4QZ7 - chains H and Z of the 28 polymer chains in the assembly; structure by X-ray diffraction, 2.80 A resolution.

== Chain H ==
Molecule: Proteasome subunit beta type-2
Organism: Saccharomyces cerevisiae
Notes: EC 3.4.25.1
Reference sequence: P25043 (PSB2_YEAST); residues 1-232 here correspond to UniProt positions 30-261 (UniProt number = residue number + 29)
Chain sequence (232 residues; numbered 1 to 232; the number before each row is that of its first residue):
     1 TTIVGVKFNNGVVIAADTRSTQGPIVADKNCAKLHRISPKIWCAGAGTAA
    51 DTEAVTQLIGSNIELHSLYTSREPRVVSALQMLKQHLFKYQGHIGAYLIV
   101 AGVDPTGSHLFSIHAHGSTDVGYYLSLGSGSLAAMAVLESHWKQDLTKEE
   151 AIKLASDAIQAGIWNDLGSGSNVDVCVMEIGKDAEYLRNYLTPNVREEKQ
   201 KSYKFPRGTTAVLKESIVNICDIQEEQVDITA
Disordered / not traced: 223-232
Glycans and other covalent adducts: compound 04C linked to T1
Residues lining bound ligands:
  - 04C (1,2,4-trideoxy-4-methyl-2-{[N-(morpholin-4-ylacetyl)-L-alanyl-O-methyl-L-tyrosyl]amino}-1-phenyl-D-xylitol), molecule 1: R19, S20, T21, Q22, C31, K33, G45, A46, G47, T48, A49, T52, S129, G168
  - 04C, molecule 2: H114, H116, S118
Curated features (UniProtKB/Swiss-Prot):
  - active site: T1 (Nucleophile)

== Chain Z ==
Molecule: Proteasome subunit beta type-6
Organism: Saccharomyces cerevisiae
Notes: EC 3.4.25.1
Reference sequence: P23724 (PSB6_YEAST); residues 1-222 here correspond to UniProt positions 20-241 (UniProt number = residue number + 19)
Chain sequence (222 residues; numbered 1 to 222; the number before each row is that of its first residue):
     1 QFNPYGDNGGTILGIAGEDFAVLAGDTRNITDYSINSRYEPKVFDCGDNI
    51 VMSANGFAADGDALVKRFKNSVKWYHFDHNDKKLSINSAARNIQHLLYGK
   101 RFFPYYVHTIIAGLDEDGKGAVYSFDPVGSYEREQCRAGGAAASLIMPFL
   151 DNQVNFKNQYEPGTNGKVKKPLKYLSVEEVIKLVRDSFTSATERHIQVGD
   201 GLEILIVTKDGVRKEFYELKRD
Ion coordination: Mg2+: T192, V198
Residues lining bound ligands: 04C (1,2,4-trideoxy-4-methyl-2-{[N-(morpholin-4-ylacetyl)-L-alanyl-O-methyl-L-tyrosyl]amino}-1-phenyl-D-xylitol): D126, P127, V128, S130

== Interface between chain H and chain Z ==
Contacting residue pairs (58; chain H residue first):
  R19(H) - I196(Z)
  R19(H) - D222(Z)  salt bridge
  P24(H) - H195(Z)
  P24(H) - I196(Z)  hydrogen bond (backbone-backbone)
  I25(H) - L145(Z)  hydrophobic
  I25(H) - R194(Z)
  I25(H) - H195(Z)
  V26(H) - E193(Z)
  V26(H) - R194(Z)  hydrogen bond (backbone-side chain)
  V26(H) - I196(Z)  hydrophobic
  A27(H) - R194(Z)  hydrogen bond (backbone-side chain)
  K29(H) - E193(Z)  salt bridge
  K29(H) - R194(Z)
  I163(H) - D222(Z)
  W164(H) - I35(Z)
  W164(H) - R38(Z)  hydrogen bond (backbone-side chain)
  W164(H) - R221(Z)
  W164(H) - D222(Z)
  N165(H) - Y33(Z)
  N165(H) - R38(Z)
  D166(H) - Y33(Z)
  D166(H) - D222(Z)
  L167(H) - I30(Z)  hydrophobic
  L167(H) - D32(Z)
  L167(H) - Y33(Z)  hydrogen bond (backbone-backbone)
  L167(H) - I35(Z)  hydrophobic
  L167(H) - I196(Z)
  G168(H) - Y33(Z)
  S169(H) - D222(Z)
  G170(H) - D222(Z)
  S171(H) - D222(Z)  hydrogen bond (backbone-side chain)
  N194(H) - K220(Z)  hydrogen bond (backbone-side chain)
  N194(H) - D222(Z)
  R196(H) - T189(Z)  hydrogen bond
  R196(H) - S190(Z)  hydrogen bond
  R196(H) - E193(Z)
  E197(H) - R185(Z)  salt bridge
  K199(H) - D186(Z)
  Q200(H) - K182(Z)
  Q200(H) - R185(Z)
  Q200(H) - D186(Z)  hydrogen bond (backbone-side chain)
  K201(H) - E179(Z)
  K201(H) - D186(Z)  hydrogen bond (backbone-side chain)
  Y203(H) - F149(Z)  hydrophobic
  Y203(H) - Q153(Z)
  Y203(H) - L183(Z)
  Y203(H) - D186(Z)  hydrogen bond
  F205(H) - N152(Z)
  F205(H) - Q153(Z)
  F205(H) - Q159(Z)
  P206(H) - P162(Z)  hydrophobic
  R207(H) - P162(Z)
  G208(H) - P162(Z)
  T209(H) - N158(Z)
  T209(H) - Q159(Z)
  T209(H) - Y160(Z)  hydrogen bond (backbone-backbone)
  A211(H) - Y160(Z)  hydrophobic
  A211(H) - G166(Z)
Interface residues without a listed pair, chain H (33 interface residues in all): T21, G23, D28, S129, V195
Interface residues without a listed pair, chain Z (32 interface residues in all): R28, S34, E161, E218

== In short ==
Chain H and chain Z form an interface of 33 and 32 residues respectively; the contacts include 13 hydrogen
bonds and 3 salt bridges. Among the polar pairs are R19(H)-D222(Z), K29(H)-E193(Z) and E197(H)-R185(Z).
Ligands of chain H: compound 04C. Ligands of chain Z: compound 04C.
Chain H is Proteasome subunit beta type-2 and chain Z is Proteasome subunit beta type-6, both from
Saccharomyces cerevisiae; the structure, yCP beta5-A50V mutant in complex with the epoxyketone inhibitor ONX
0914, was determined by X-ray diffraction together with 4QUX, 4QUY, 4QV0, 4QV1, 4QV3, 4QV4 and 42 further
entries from the same study.
